5AHJ - chains C and D of the 28 polymer chains in the assembly; structure by X-ray diffraction, 2.80 A resolution.

# Chain C
Name: Proteasome subunit alpha type-4
Organism: Saccharomyces cerevisiae
Notes: EC 3.4.25.1
Reference sequence: P40303 (PSA4_YEAST); residues -1 to 252 here correspond to UniProt positions 1-254 (UniProt number = residue number + 2)
Sequence (254 residues; each row starts with the number of its first residue; numbers below 1 keep their minus sign (Met-1 is residue -1)):
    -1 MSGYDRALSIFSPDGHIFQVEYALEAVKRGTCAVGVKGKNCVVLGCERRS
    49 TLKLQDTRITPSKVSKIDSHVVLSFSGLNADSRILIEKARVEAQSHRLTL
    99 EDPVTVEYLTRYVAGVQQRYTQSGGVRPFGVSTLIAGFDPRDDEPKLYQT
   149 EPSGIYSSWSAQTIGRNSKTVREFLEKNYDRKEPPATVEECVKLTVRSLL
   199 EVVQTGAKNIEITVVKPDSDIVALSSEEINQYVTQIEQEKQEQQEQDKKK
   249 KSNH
Disordered / not traced: -1 to 0, 242-252
Swiss-Prot annotation at these positions:
  - modified residue: Thr58 (Phosphothreonine)

# Chain D
Name: Proteasome subunit alpha type-5
Organism: Saccharomyces cerevisiae
Notes: EC 3.4.25.1
Reference sequence: P32379 (PSA5_YEAST); residues -7 to 252 here correspond to UniProt positions 1-260 (UniProt number = residue number + 8)
Sequence (260 residues; each row starts with the number of its first residue; numbers below 1 keep their minus sign (Met-7 is residue -7)):
    -7 MFLTRSEYDRGVSTFSPEGRLFQVEYSLEAIKLGSTAIGIATKEGVVLGV
    43 EKRATSPLLESDSIEKIVEIDRHIGCAMSGLTADARSMIEHARTAAVTHN
    93 LYYDEDINVESLTQSVCDLALRFGEGASGEERLMSRPFGVALLIAGHDAD
   143 DGYQLFHAEPSGTFYRYNAKAIGSGSEGAQAELLNEWHSSLTLKEAELLV
   193 LKILKQVMEEKLDENNAQLSCITKQDGFKIYDNEKTAELIKELKEKEAAE
   243 SPEEADVEMS
Disordered / not traced: -7 to 0, 118-124, 244-252

# Chain C / chain D interface
Pairs across the interface (60; chain C residue first):
  Asp3(C) - Glu117(D)
  Ala5(C) - Val4(D)  hydrophobic
  Ala5(C) - Glu117(D)
  Ala5(C) - Ser127(D)
  Ser7(C) - Ser127(D)
  Ser7(C) - Arg128(D)
  Ile8(C) - Asp1(D)
  Ile8(C) - Gln15(D)
  Phe9(C) - Gln15(D)
  Phe9(C) - Tyr18(D)
  Phe9(C) - Ser19(D)
  Phe9(C) - Ala22(D)  hydrophobic
  Phe9(C) - Leu73(D)  hydrophobic
  Phe9(C) - Arg128(D)
  Phe9(C) - Pro129(D)
  Phe9(C) - Gly131(D)
  Ser10(C) - Tyr18(D)
  Pro11(C) - Tyr18(D)  hydrophobic
  Pro11(C) - Glu21(D)
  Gly13(C) - Tyr18(D)
  Gly13(C) - Glu21(D)
  Gly13(C) - Ala22(D)
  His14(C) - Leu25(D)
  Ile15(C) - Leu73(D)  hydrophobic
  Ile15(C) - Arg128(D)
  Lys35(C) - Glu52(D)  salt bridge
  Gln116(C) - Ala75(D)
  Gln116(C) - Asp76(D)
  Gln116(C) - Arg128(D)
  Thr119(C) - Arg128(D)  hydrogen bond (backbone-side chain)
  Gln120(C) - Met126(D)
  Gln120(C) - Ser127(D)  hydrogen bond (backbone-backbone)
  Gln120(C) - Arg128(D)
  Gln120(C) - Phe130(D)
  Ser121(C) - Ser127(D)
  Gly122(C) - Ser127(D)
  Ser151(C) - Ala75(D)
  Gly152(C) - Ala75(D)
  Ile153(C) - Thr74(D)
  Ile153(C) - Ala75(D)
  Ser155(C) - Leu51(D)
  Ser155(C) - Ser55(D)
  Ser156(C) - Leu51(D)
  Ser156(C) - Glu52(D)  hydrogen bond
  Ser156(C) - Ser55(D)  hydrogen bond (backbone-side chain)
  Trp157(C) - Ser48(D)
  Trp157(C) - Leu50(D)
  Trp157(C) - Leu51(D)
  Trp157(C) - Glu52(D)
  Ser158(C) - Leu50(D)  hydrogen bond (backbone-backbone)
  Ser158(C) - Glu52(D)  hydrogen bond
  Ala159(C) - Leu50(D)
  Leu173(C) - Leu50(D)  hydrophobic
  Glu174(C) - Ser48(D)  hydrogen bond
  Glu174(C) - Pro49(D)
  Glu174(C) - Leu50(D)
  Arg179(C) - Pro49(D)  hydrogen bond (side chain-backbone)
  Arg179(C) - Leu50(D)  hydrogen bond (side chain-backbone)
  Arg179(C) - Leu51(D)  hydrogen bond (side chain-backbone)
  Arg179(C) - Glu52(D)
Other interface residues (no listed pair), chain C (31 interface residues in all): Arg4, Asp12, Arg170, Tyr177
Other interface residues (no listed pair), chain D (26 interface residues in all): Thr47

# Overview
31 residues of chain C and 26 residues of chain D are in contact, with 10 hydrogen bonds and 1 salt bridge.
Polar contacts include Lys35(C)-Glu52(D), Thr119(C)-Arg128(D) and Ser156(C)-Glu52(D).
Chain C is Proteasome subunit alpha type-4 and chain D is Proteasome subunit alpha type-5, both from
Saccharomyces cerevisiae; the structure, Yeast 20S proteasome in complex with Macyranone A, was determined by
X-ray diffraction.
